PDB entry 6XN4 | electron microscopy, 3.35 A resolution | chains B and F of the 10 polymer chains in the assembly

# Chain B
Molecule: CRISPR-associated protein Csm4
Source organism: Lactococcus lactis subsp. lactis
UniProt: L0CFH1 (L0CFH1_LACLL); residues 1-296 here = UniProt positions 1-296
Amino-acid sequence (296 residues; numbered 1 to 296; the number before each row is that of its first residue):
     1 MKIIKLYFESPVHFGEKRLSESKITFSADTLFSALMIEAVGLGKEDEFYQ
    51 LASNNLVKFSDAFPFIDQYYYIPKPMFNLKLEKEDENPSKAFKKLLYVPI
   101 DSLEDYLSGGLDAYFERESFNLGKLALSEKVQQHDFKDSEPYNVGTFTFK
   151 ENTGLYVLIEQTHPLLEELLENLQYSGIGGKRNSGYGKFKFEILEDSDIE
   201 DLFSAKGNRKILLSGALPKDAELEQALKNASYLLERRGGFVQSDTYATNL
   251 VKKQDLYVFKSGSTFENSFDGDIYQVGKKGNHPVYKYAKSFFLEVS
Not modelled in the structure: 82-91, 108-118

# Chain F
Molecule: CRISPR-associated protein Csm3
Source organism: Lactococcus lactis subsp. lactis
UniProt: L0CEA3 (L0CEA3_LACLL); residues 1-214 here = UniProt positions 1-214
Amino-acid sequence (214 residues; each row starts with the number of its first residue):
     1 MKLVIEGTIVLKTGMHIGGSSDFSAIGAVASPVVRDTLTRLPLIPGSSLK
    51 GKMRYLLAKELNNGILLNEPNNDQDEILRLFGSSEKDKIRRARLKFNDIK
   101 LSNLAELETFNVSSTEVKFENTINRKTAVANPRQIERVIAGSKFDFEIFY
   151 NLDDIKEVEKDFENIKQGFDLLEFDYLGGHGTRGSGRIAFENLSVITAVG
   201 NFEKINTLNEILGA
Not modelled in the structure: 66-72
Differences from the reference sequence: conflict A30 (Asp in L0CEA3)

# Interface between chain B and chain F
Contacting residue pairs (43):
  K124(B) - T37(F)
  K124(B) - L38(F)
  A126(B) - T37(F)
  E129(B) - G19(F)
  K130(B) - S47(F)  hydrogen bond
  Q133(B) - Y55(F)
  T148(B) - T37(F)
  T148(B) - L38(F)
  E151(B) - T39(F)
  E171(B) - V199(F)
  N172(B) - K2(F)
  N172(B) - V199(F)
  Y175(B) - K2(F)
  Y175(B) - K95(F)
  Y175(B) - F149(F)
  Y175(B) - A198(F)  hydrophobic
  S176(B) - K2(F)  hydrogen bond
  S176(B) - K95(F)
  G177(B) - K95(F)
  R182(B) - K95(F)
  R182(B) - F96(F)  hydrogen bond (side chain-backbone)
  R182(B) - N97(F)  hydrogen bond
  N183(B) - K50(F)  hydrogen bond
  N183(B) - A92(F)
  N183(B) - L94(F)  hydrogen bond (side chain-backbone)
  N183(B) - K95(F)
  N183(B) - F96(F)  hydrogen bond (backbone-backbone)
  S184(B) - S47(F)
  S184(B) - K50(F)
  G185(B) - F96(F)
  G185(B) - N97(F)
  G185(B) - D98(F)
  Y186(B) - D98(F)
  K188(B) - N97(F)
  K188(B) - E147(F)  salt bridge
  S243(B) - I89(F)
  D244(B) - I89(F)
  D244(B) - R90(F)
  D244(B) - R91(F)  hydrogen bond (side chain-backbone)
  T248(B) - K86(F)
  T248(B) - D87(F)
  N249(B) - I89(F)
  L250(B) - I89(F)
Other interface residues (no listed pair), chain B (28 interface residues in all): E38, G123, L125, K150, Q174
Other interface residues (no listed pair), chain F (27 interface residues in all): D36, P45, E85, K88

# In short
28 residues of chain B face 27 of chain F across their interface, with 8 hydrogen bonds and 1 salt bridge.
Polar contacts include K188(B)-E147(F), K130(B)-S47(F) and S176(B)-K2(F).
Here chain B is CRISPR-associated protein Csm4 and chain F is CRISPR-associated protein Csm3, both from
Lactococcus lactis subsp. lactis. Entry 6XN4 (Structure of the Lactococcus lactis Csm CTR_3:2 CRISPR-Cas
Complex) was determined by electron microscopy together with 6XN3, 6XN5 and 6XN7 from the same study.
